PDB entry 8UPF | electron microscopy, 3.20 A resolution | chains B and J of the 12 polymer chains in the assembly

== Chain B ==
Molecule: Histone H4
Source organism: Homo sapiens
UniProtKB: P62805 (H4_HUMAN); residues 0-102 here correspond to UniProt positions 1-103 (UniProt number = residue number + 1)
Sequence (107 residues; numbered -4 to 102; the number before each row is that of its first residue; numbers below 1 keep their minus sign (Gly-4 is residue -4)):
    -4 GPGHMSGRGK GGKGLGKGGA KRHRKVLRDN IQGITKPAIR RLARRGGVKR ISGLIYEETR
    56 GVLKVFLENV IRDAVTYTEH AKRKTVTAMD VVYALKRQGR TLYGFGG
Not modelled in the structure: -4 to 19
Differences from the reference sequence: expression tag (-4 to -1)
Curated features (UniProtKB/Swiss-Prot):
  - DNA-binding region: Lys16 to Lys20
  - modified residue: Ser1 (N-acetylserine), Arg3 (Asymmetric dimethylarginine), Lys5 (N6-(2-hydroxyisobutyryl)lysine), Lys8 (N6-(2-hydroxyisobutyryl)lysine), Lys12 (N6-(2-hydroxyisobutyryl)lysine), Lys16 (N6-(2-hydroxyisobutyryl)lysine), Lys20 (N6,N6,N6-trimethyllysine), Lys31 (N6-(2-hydroxyisobutyryl)lysine), Lys44 (N6-(2-hydroxyisobutyryl)lysine), Ser47 (Phosphoserine), Tyr51 (Phosphotyrosine), Lys59 (N6-(2-hydroxyisobutyryl)lysine), Lys77 (N6-(2-hydroxyisobutyryl)lysine), Lys79 (N6-(2-hydroxyisobutyryl)lysine), Thr80 (Phosphothreonine), Tyr88 (Phosphotyrosine), Lys91 (N6-(2-hydroxyisobutyryl)lysine)
  - cross-link (Glycyl lysine isopeptide (Lys-Gly)): Lys12 (interchain with G-Cter in SUMO2), Lys20 (interchain with G-Cter in SUMO2), Lys31 (interchain with G-Cter in SUMO2), Lys59 (interchain with G-Cter in SUMO2), Lys79 (interchain with G-Cter in SUMO2), Lys91 (interchain with G-Cter in SUMO2)

== Chain J ==
Molecule: 147-nt DNA strand
Sequence (147 nucleotides; numbered -73 to 73; the number before each row is that of its first residue; numbers below 1 keep their minus sign (DA-73 is residue -73)):
   -73 ATCGGATGTA TATATCTGAC ACGTGCCTGG AGACTAGGGA GTAATCCCCT TGGCGGTTAA
   -13 AACGCGGGGG ACAGCGCGTA CGTGCGTTTA AGCGGTGCTA GAGCTGTCTA CGACCAATTG
    47 AGCGGCCTCG GCACCGGGAT TCTCGAT
Not modelled in the structure: -73

== How chain B and chain J interact ==
Contacting residue pairs (10):
  Arg45(B) with DC7(J), sugar contact; DG8(J), phosphate contact
  Ile46(B) with DC7(J), sugar contact; DG8(J), hydrogen bond to the phosphate
  Ser47(B) with DC7(J), hydrogen bond to the phosphate
  Gly48(B) with DC7(J), hydrogen bond to the phosphate
  Arg78(B) with DA28(J), phosphate contact
  Lys79(B) with DG27(J), phosphate contact; DA28(J), hydrogen bond to the phosphate
  Thr80(B) with DA28(J), hydrogen bond to the phosphate
Other interface residues (no listed pair), chain B (8 interface residues in all): Arg39
Other interface residues (no listed pair), chain J (6 interface residues in all): DT9, DG29

== Summary ==
The interface between chain B and chain J involves 8 residues on one side and 6 on the other, with 5 hydrogen
bonds. Polar contacts include Ile46(B)-DG8(J), Ser47(B)-DC7(J) and Gly48(B)-DC7(J). From UniProt: a
DNA-binding region on chain B.
Here chain B is Histone H4 (Homo sapiens) and chain J is a 147-nt DNA strand. Entry 8UPF (Cryo-EM structure of
the human nucleosome core particle in complex with RNF168-UbcH5c) was determined by electron microscopy,
deposited together with 8SMW, 8SMX, 8SMY, 8SMZ, 8SN0, 8SN1 and 3 further entries.
